PDB entry 8K6Q | X-ray diffraction, 1.59 A resolution | chains B and D

Chain B (and D):
Name: RanBP-type and C3HC4-type zinc finger-containing protein 1
Source organism: Homo sapiens
Notes: EC 2.3.2.31; fragment: LTM domain; chain D of this document is another copy of the same molecule, construct and numbering; everything in this record applies to it too
Reference sequence: Q9BYM8 (HOIL1_HUMAN); residues 1-51 here = UniProt positions 1-51
Amino-acid sequence (57 residues; numbered -5 to 51; the number before each row is that of its first residue; numbers below 1 keep their minus sign (Gly-5 is residue -5)):
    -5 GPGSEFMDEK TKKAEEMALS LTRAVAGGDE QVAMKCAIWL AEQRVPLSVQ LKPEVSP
Sequence notes: expression tag (-5 to 0)
Swiss-Prot annotation at these positions:
  - modified residue: Met1 (N-acetylmethionine), Ser50 (Phosphoserine)
  - natural variant: Ala18 (A18P: In PGBM1)

How chain B and chain D interact:
Contacting residue pairs (60; chain B residue first):
  Thr5(B) with Leu45(D)
  Glu9(B) with Leu45(D)
  Ala12(B) with Val43(D), hydrophobic
  Thr16(B) with Leu41(D); Val43(D)
  Val19(B) with Leu34(D); Ala35(D); Arg38(D); Val39(D); Leu41(D), hydrophobic
  Ala20(B) with Arg38(D)
  Gly21(B) with Arg38(D)
  Gly22(B) with Ala35(D); Arg38(D)
  Glu24(B) with Ile32(D); Glu36(D)
  Ala27(B) with Ala31(D); Ala35(D), hydrophobic
  Met28(B) with Met28(D); Ile32(D), hydrophobic
  Ala31(B) with Ala27(D); Ala31(D), hydrophobic
  Ile32(B) with Glu24(D); Met28(D), hydrophobic
  Leu34(B) with Val19(D)
  Ala35(B) with Val19(D); Gly22(D); Ala27(D), hydrophobic
  Glu36(B) with Glu24(D)
  Arg38(B) with Val19(D); Ala20(D); Gly21(D), hydrogen bond (side chain-backbone); Gly22(D)
  Val39(B) with Val19(D); Ala20(D); Leu45(D), hydrophobic
  Pro40(B) with Leu45(D); Lys46(D), hydrogen bond (backbone-backbone)
  Leu41(B) with Thr16(D); Val43(D), hydrophobic; Gln44(D); Leu45(D), hydrophobic; Lys46(D)
  Ser42(B) with Ser42(D); Val43(D); Gln44(D), hydrogen bond (backbone-backbone); Lys46(D)
  Val43(B) with Ala12(D); Thr16(D), hydrogen bond (backbone-side chain); Ser42(D); Val43(D), hydrophobic
  Gln44(B) with Leu41(D); Ser42(D), hydrogen bond (backbone-backbone)
  Leu45(B) with Ala8(D); Glu9(D); Val39(D), hydrophobic; Pro40(D)
  Lys46(B) with Pro40(D), hydrogen bond (backbone-backbone); Leu41(D); Ser42(D)
Interface residues without a listed pair, chain B (29 interface residues in all): Ala8, Leu15, Ala18, Asp23
Interface residues without a listed pair, chain D (28 interface residues in all): Leu15, Ala18, Asp23

In short:
29 residues of chain B face 28 of chain D across their interface; the contacts include 6 hydrogen bonds. Among
the polar pairs are Arg38(B)-Gly21(D), Val43(B)-Thr16(D) and Pro40(B)-Lys46(D).
Both chains are RanBP-type and C3HC4-type zinc finger-containing protein 1 (Homo sapiens). Entry 8K6Q (Crystal
structure of HOIL-1L LTM domain) was determined by X-ray diffraction, deposited together with 8K6P.
